3FMT - chains A and B of the 4 polymer chains in the assembly; structure by X-ray diffraction, 2.98 A resolution.

# Chain A (and B)
Protein: Protein seqA
Organism: Escherichia coli
Notes: fragment: SeqAdelta(41-59); chain B of this document is another copy of the same molecule, construct and numbering; everything in this record applies to it too
Reference sequence: P0AFY8 (SEQA_ECOLI); numbering as in UniProt; present here: 1-40, 60-181
Amino-acid sequence (162 residues; numbered 1 to 181; 19 numbers in that range are skipped by the numbering (no residue carries them; nothing is unmodelled there); the number before each row is that of its first residue):
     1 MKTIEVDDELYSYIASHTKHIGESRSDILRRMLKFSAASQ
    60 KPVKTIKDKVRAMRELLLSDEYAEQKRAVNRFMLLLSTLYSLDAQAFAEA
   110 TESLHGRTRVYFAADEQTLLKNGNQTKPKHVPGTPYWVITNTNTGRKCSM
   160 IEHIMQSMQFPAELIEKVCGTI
Sequence notes: engineered mutation Arg-25 (Ala in P0AFY8)
UniProt features mapped onto this chain:
  - region (Interaction with DNA): Ala-87, Val-88, Arg-116 to Tyr-120, Asn-150 to Lys-156
  - mutagenesis: Arg-116 (R116A: Strongly reduced DNA binding), Arg-118 (R118A: Strongly reduced DNA binding), Thr-149 (T149A: Strongly reduced DNA binding), Asn-150 (N150A/D: Strongly reduced DNA binding), Thr-151 (T151A: Reduced DNA binding), Asn-152 (N152D: Strongly reduced DNA binding), Arg-155 (R155A: Strongly reduced DNA binding), Lys-156 (K156A: Strongly reduced DNA binding)
Reported in the primary citation:
  - conformationally variable residues (order/disorder transition): Lys-34, Ser-36 to Gln-40
  - binding site for the 22-nt DNA strand: Asn-150, Asn-152
  - self-association interface (contacts with another copy of this molecule); pairs are residue here / residue on that copy: Glu-9/Arg-30 (hydrogen bond), Arg-30/Asp-7, Glu-74/Arg-70 (salt bridge), Leu-77/Leu-77 (hydrophobic contact), Asp-79/Arg-73 (hydrogen bond)
  - mutagenesis - R70S/R73S: decreased growth
  - mutagenesis - D7K, E9K: abolished binding to pairs of GATC sites (citing earlier work)

# Interface between chain A and chain B
Residue-residue contacts - 52 pairs, chain A then chain B:
  Met-1(A) with Glu-5(B); Val-6(B); Asp-7(B); Asp-8(B), hydrogen bond (backbone-side chain)
  Lys-2(A) with Glu-5(B); Val-6(B), hydrogen bond (backbone-backbone); Asp-8(B); Tyr-11(B)
  Thr-3(A) with Thr-3(B); Glu-5(B), hydrogen bond
  Ile-4(A) with Thr-3(B); Ile-4(B), hydrogen bond (backbone-backbone); Tyr-11(B), hydrophobic; Arg-25(B)
  Glu-5(A) with Met-1(B); Lys-2(B); Arg-25(B); Ser-26(B), hydrogen bond (backbone-side chain)
  Val-6(A) with Lys-2(B), hydrogen bond (backbone-backbone); Ile-4(B), hydrophobic; Ser-26(B)
  Asp-7(A) with Ser-26(B), hydrogen bond (backbone-side chain); Arg-30(B), salt bridge
  Asp-8(A) with Met-1(B), hydrogen bond (side chain-backbone); Lys-2(B), hydrogen bond (side chain-backbone)
  Tyr-11(A) with Lys-2(B); Ile-4(B), hydrophobic
  Tyr-13(A) with Phe-35(B), hydrophobic
  Ile-14(A) with Ile-4(B), hydrophobic
  Ser-26(A) with Glu-5(B); Val-6(B); Asp-7(B), hydrogen bond (side chain-backbone); Leu-10(B)
  Leu-29(A) with Val-6(B), hydrophobic; Leu-10(B), hydrophobic
  Arg-30(A) with Asp-7(B), salt bridge; Glu-9(B), salt bridge; Leu-10(B)
  Met-32(A) with Leu-33(B), hydrophobic
  Leu-33(A) with Leu-10(B), hydrophobic; Met-32(B), hydrophobic; Leu-33(B), hydrophobic
  Ser-36(A) with Met-32(B), hydrogen bond (side chain-backbone)
  Ser-39(A) with Lys-34(B)
  Gln-40(A) with Lys-34(B)
  Glu-80(A) with Lys-19(B), salt bridge
  His-139(A) with Ser-16(B)
  Pro-141(A) with Ser-16(B); Thr-18(B)
  Gly-142(A) with Ser-16(B), hydrogen bond (backbone-backbone); His-17(B)
  Thr-143(A) with Ser-16(B)
Also at the interface, not in a pair above, chain A (28 interface residues in all): Leu-10, Arg-25, Glu-83, Val-140
Also at the interface, not in a pair above, chain B (26 interface residues in all): Tyr-13, Ile-14, Leu-29, Ser-112

# Overview
Chain A and chain B form an interface of 28 and 26 residues respectively; the contacts include 12 hydrogen
bonds and 4 salt bridges. Polar pairs include Asp-7(A)/Arg-30(B), Arg-30(A)/Glu-9(B) and Glu-80(A)/Lys-19(B).
From the paper: a binding site for the 22-nt DNA strand at Asn-150(A) and Asn-152(A); D7K and E9K of chain A
abolish binding to pairs of GATC sites.
Chain A and chain B are both Protein seqA (Escherichia coli); the structure, Crystal structure of SeqA bound
to DNA, was determined by X-ray diffraction.
